7JGR - chains G and H of the 9 polymer chains in the assembly; structure by electron microscopy, 3.90 A resolution.

# Chain G
Molecule: Cell division control protein
Organism: Drosophila melanogaster
UniProtKB: Q9VSM9 (Q9VSM9_DROME); residue numbers follow UniProt; this construct covers 242-662
Amino-acid sequence (424 residues; row label = number of the first residue in the row):
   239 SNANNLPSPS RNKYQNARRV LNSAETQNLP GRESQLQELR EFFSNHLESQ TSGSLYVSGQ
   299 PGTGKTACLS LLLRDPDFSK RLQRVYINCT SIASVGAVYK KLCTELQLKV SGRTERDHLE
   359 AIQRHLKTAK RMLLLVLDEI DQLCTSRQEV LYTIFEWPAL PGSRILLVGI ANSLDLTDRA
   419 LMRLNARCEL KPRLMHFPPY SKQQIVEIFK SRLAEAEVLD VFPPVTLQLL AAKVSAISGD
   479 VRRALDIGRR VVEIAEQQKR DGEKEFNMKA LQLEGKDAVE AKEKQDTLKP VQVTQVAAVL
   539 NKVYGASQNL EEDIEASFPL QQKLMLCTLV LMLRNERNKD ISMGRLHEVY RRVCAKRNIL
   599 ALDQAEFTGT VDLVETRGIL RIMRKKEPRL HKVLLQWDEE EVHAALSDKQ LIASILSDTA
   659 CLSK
Not modelled in the structure: 239-248, 499-525, 543-555, 661-662
Differences from the reference sequence: expression tag (239-241)
Metal / ion sites: Mg2+: Thr304 (together with ATP)
Residues lining bound ligands: ATP (adenosine-5'-triphosphate): Ser261, Ala262, Glu263, Thr264, Asn266, Leu267, Pro268, Gly269, Arg270, Gln298, Pro299, Gly300, Thr301, Gly302, Lys303, Thr304, Ala305, Glu377, Asn410, Tyr438, Ile446, Arg450, Val479, Arg480

# Chain H
Molecule: 84-nt DNA strand
Sequence (84 nucleotides; each row starts with the number of its first residue; numbers below 1 keep their minus sign (DA-22 is residue -22)):
   -22 ATCTTTACAT CTTGTTATTT TACAGATTTT ATGTTTAGAT CTTTTATGCT TGCTTTTCAA
    38 AAGGCCTGCA GGCAAGTGCA CAAA
Not modelled in the structure: -22 to 0, 35-61

# How chain G and chain H interact
Contacting residue pairs - 7 pairs, chain G then chain H:
  Arg351(G) with DT7(H), salt bridge to the phosphate; DA8(H), salt bridge to the phosphate
  Ser384(G) with DT17(H), phosphate contact
  Met621(G) with DT20(H), phosphate contact
  Lys623(G) with DT20(H), hydrogen bond to the phosphate; DT21(H), salt bridge to the phosphate
  Lys630(G) with DT21(H), salt bridge to the phosphate
Other interface residues (no listed pair), chain G (7 interface residues in all): Thr383, Arg619

# In short
The interface between chain G and chain H involves 7 residues on one side and 5 on the other, with 1 hydrogen
bond and 4 salt bridges. Polar contacts include Lys623(G)-DT20(H), Arg351(G)-DT7(H) and Arg351(G)-DA8(H).
Ligands of chain G: ATP.
Chain G is Cell division control protein (Drosophila melanogaster) and chain H is an 84-nt DNA strand; the
structure, Structure of Drosophila ORC bound to DNA (84 bp) and Cdc6, was determined by electron microscopy,
deposited together with 7JGS, 7JK2, 7JK3, 7JK4, 7JK5 and 7JK6.
